PDB entry 4JI3 | X-ray diffraction, 3.35 A resolution | chains A and P of the 21 polymer chains in the assembly

[Chain A]
Molecule: 16S rRNA
Source organism: Thermus thermophilus
Sequence (1522 nucleotides; row label = number of the first residue in the row; note: 42 numbers in that range are skipped by the numbering (no residue carries them; nothing is unmodelled there); a row labelled like 190A-190L holds insertion residues (190A, then the next letters in order); numbering starts at 0):
     0 UUUGUUGGAG AGUUUGAUCC UGGCUCAGGG UGAACGCUGG CGGCGUGCCU AAGACAUGCA
    60 AGUCGUGCGG G
    73 CCGCGGGGUU UU
    88 ACUCCG
    95 UGGUC
   101 AGCGGCGGAC GGGUGAGUAA CGCGUGGGU
  129A G
   130 ACCUACCCGG AAGAGGGGGA CAACCCGGGG AAACUCGGGC UAAUCCCCCA UGUGGACCCG
   190 C
190A-190L CCCUUGGGGUGU
   191 GUCCAAAGGG CUUU
   216 GCCCGCUUCC GGAUGGGCCC GCGUCCCAUC AGCUAGUUGG UGGGGUAAUG GCCCACCAAG
   276 GCGACGACGG GUAGCCGGUC UGAGAGGAUG GCCGGCCACA GGGGCACUGA GACACGGGCC
   336 CCACUCCUAC GGGAGGCAGC AGUUAGGAAU CUUCCGCAAU GGGCGCAAGC CUGACGGAGC
   396 GACGCCGCUU GGAGGAAGAA GCCCUUCGGG GUGUAAACUC CUGAA
   442 CCCGGGACGA AACCCCCGAC GA
   474 GGGGACUGAC GGUACCGGG
   494 GUAAUAGCGC CGGCCAACUC CGUGCCAGCA GCCGCGGUAA UACGGAGGGC GCGAGCGUUA
   554 CCCGGAUUCA CUGGGCGUAA AGGGCGUGUA GGCGGCCUGG GGCGUCCCAU GUGAAAGACC
   614 ACGGCUCAAC CGUGGGGGAG CGUGGGAUAC GCUCAGGCUA GACGGUGGGA GAGGGUGGUG
   674 GAAUUCCCGG AGUAGCGGUG AAAUGCGCAG AUACCGGGAG GAACGCCGAU GGCGAAGGCA
   734 GCCACCUGGU CCACCCGUGA CGCUGAGGCG CGAAAGCGUG GGGAGCAAAC CGGAUUAGAU
   794 ACCCGGGUAG UCCACGCCCU AAACGAUGCG CGCUAGGUCU CUGGGUCU
   848 CCUGGGGGCC GAAGCUAACG CGUUAAGCGC GCCGCCUGGG GAGUACGGCC GCAAGGCUGA
   908 AACUCAAAGG AAUUGACGGG GGCCCGCACA AGCGGUGGAG CAUGUGGUUU AAUUCGAAGX
   968 AACGCGAAGA ACCUUACCAG GCCUUGACAU GCUAGG
 1003A G
  1004 AACCCGGGUG AAAGCCUGGG GUGCCCC
1030A-1030D GCGA
  1031 GGGGAGCCCU AGCACAGGUG CUGCAUGGCC GUCGUCAGCU CGUGCCGUGA GGUGUUGGGU
  1091 UAAGUCCCGC AACGAGCGCA ACCCCCGCCG UUAGUUGCCA GCGGUUCGGC CGGGCACUCU
  1151 AACGGGACUG CCCGCGAAA
  1171 GCGGGAGGAA GGAGGGGACG ACGUCUGGUC AGCAUGGCCC UUACGGCCUG GGCGACACAC
  1231 GUGCUACAAU GCCCACUACA AAGCGAUGCC ACCCGGCAAC GGGGAGCUAA UCGCAAAAAG
  1291 GUGGGCCCAG UUCGGAUUGG GGUCUGCAAC CCGACCCCAU GAAGCCGGAA UCGCUAGUAA
  1351 UCGCGGAUCA G
 1361A C
  1362 CAUGCCGCGG UGAAUACGUU CCCGGGCCUU GUACACACXG CCXGUXACGC CAUGGGAGCG
  1422 GGCUCUACCC GAAGUCGCCG GG
  1446 AGCCUACGGG
  1459 CAGGCGCCGA GGGUAGGGCC CGUGACUGGG GCGAAGUCGU AACAAGGUAG CUGUACCGGA
  1519 AGGUGCGGCU GGAUCCACUC CUUUCU
Unresolved in the structure: 0-4, 1533-1538
Construct notes: conflict C1534 (A2157 in M26923.1), A1535 (C2158 in M26923.1)
Modified positions: PSU (pseudouridine-5'-monophosphate) at position 516, 7MG (7N-methyl-8-hydroguanosine-5'-monophosphate) at position 527, M2G (N2-dimethylguanosine-5'-monophosphate) at position 966, 5MC (5-methylcytidine-5'-monophosphate) at position 967, 2MG (2N-methylguanosine-5'-monophosphate) at position 1207, 5MC (5-methylcytidine-5'-monophosphate) at position 1400, 4OC (4n,o2'-methylcytidine-5'-monophosphate) at position 1402, 5MC (5-methylcytidine-5'-monophosphate) at position 1404, 5MC (5-methylcytidine-5'-monophosphate) at position 1407, UR3 (3-methyluridine-5'-monophoshate) at position 1498, MA6 (6N-dimethyladenosine-5'-monophoshate) at position 1518, MA6 (6N-dimethyladenosine-5'-monophoshate) at position 1519, PSU (pseudouridine-5'-monophosphate) at position 1540, PSU (pseudouridine-5'-monophosphate) at position 1541
Reported in the primary citation:
  - mutagenesis - C1490U: increased growth

[Chain P]
Name: Ribosomal protein S16
Source organism: Thermus thermophilus
UniProtKB: Q5SJH3 (RS16_THET8); residues 1-88 here = UniProt positions 1-88
Sequence (88 residues; numbered 1 to 88; the number before each row is that of its first residue):
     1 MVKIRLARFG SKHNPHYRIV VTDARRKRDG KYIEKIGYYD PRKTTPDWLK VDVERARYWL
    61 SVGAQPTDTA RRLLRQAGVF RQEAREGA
Unresolved in the structure: 84-88

[Chain A / chain P interface]
Pairs across the interface (89):
  C43(A) - Lys12(P)  phosphate contact
  C43(A) - His13(P)  salt bridge to the phosphate
  G44(A) - Lys12(P)  hydrogen bond to the phosphate
  C110(A) - Arg25(P)  hydrogen bond to the sugar
  G111(A) - Arg25(P)  phosphate contact
  G112(A) - Lys27(P)  salt bridge to the phosphate
  A134(A) - Met1(P)  base contact
  A134(A) - Arg25(P)  base contact
  C135(A) - Met1(P)  hydrogen bond to the base
  C136(A) - Met1(P)  sugar contact
  C136(A) - Gly63(P)  hydrogen bond to the sugar
  C136(A) - Gln65(P)  hydrogen bond to the sugar
  C137(A) - Ser61(P)  hydrogen bond to the sugar
  C137(A) - Val62(P)  sugar contact
  C137(A) - Gly63(P)  sugar contact
  G227(A) - Val62(P)  hydrogen bond to the base
  A228(A) - Val2(P)  sugar contact
  A228(A) - Tyr58(P)  sugar contact
  A228(A) - Trp59(P)  sugar contact
  A228(A) - Val62(P)  sugar contact
  U229(A) - Val2(P)  sugar contact
  U229(A) - Asp23(P)  hydrogen bond to the sugar
  U229(A) - Ile33(P)  phosphate contact
  U229(A) - Trp59(P)  phosphate contact
  G230(A) - Asp23(P)  sugar contact
  G230(A) - Arg25(P)  hydrogen bond to the sugar
  G309(A) - Lys27(P)  phosphate contact
  G309(A) - Gly30(P)  phosphate contact
  G309(A) - Lys31(P)  phosphate contact
  G310(A) - Arg26(P)  salt bridge to the phosphate
  G310(A) - Lys27(P)  salt bridge to the phosphate
  G310(A) - Gly30(P)  phosphate contact
  G310(A) - Lys31(P)  hydrogen bond to the phosphate
  C311(A) - Arg26(P)  salt bridge to the phosphate
  A374(A) - Tyr17(P)  hydrogen bond to the sugar
  U375(A) - Leu6(P)  hydrogen bond to the sugar
  U375(A) - Tyr17(P)  hydrogen bond to the sugar
  U375(A) - Arg28(P)  hydrogen bond to the base
  U375(A) - Thr69(P)  hydrogen bond to the phosphate
  G376(A) - Arg5(P)  hydrogen bond to the phosphate
  G376(A) - Leu6(P)  hydrogen bond to the phosphate
  G376(A) - Arg28(P)  sugar contact
  G376(A) - Thr67(P)  hydrogen bond to the phosphate
  G377(A) - Lys3(P)  salt bridge to the phosphate
  G377(A) - Arg5(P)  salt bridge to the phosphate
  G377(A) - Ala24(P)  sugar contact
  G377(A) - Thr67(P)  phosphate contact
  C390(A) - Arg28(P)  hydrogen bond to the phosphate
  G391(A) - Arg8(P)  sugar contact
  G391(A) - Arg28(P)  salt bridge to the phosphate
  G392(A) - Arg8(P)  salt bridge to the phosphate
  G392(A) - Lys12(P)  phosphate contact
  G392(A) - His13(P)  salt bridge to the phosphate
  A393(A) - Lys12(P)  salt bridge to the phosphate
  A393(A) - His13(P)  salt bridge to the phosphate
  C449(A) - Arg42(P)  hydrogen bond to the base
  G450(A) - Pro15(P)  sugar contact
  G450(A) - Pro41(P)  sugar contact
  G450(A) - Arg42(P)  sugar contact
  G450(A) - Lys43(P)  salt bridge to the phosphate
  A452(A) - Lys43(P)  salt bridge to the phosphate
  A452(A) - Arg72(P)  hydrogen bond to the base
  A453(A) - Asp68(P)  hydrogen bond to the sugar
  A453(A) - Arg72(P)  sugar contact
  G462(A) - Gln82(P)  hydrogen bond to the base
  A463(A) - Arg75(P)  salt bridge to the phosphate
  A463(A) - Phe80(P)  phosphate contact
  A463(A) - Arg81(P)  phosphate contact
  A463(A) - Gln82(P)  hydrogen bond to the sugar
  G474(A) - Arg75(P)  salt bridge to the phosphate
  G474(A) - Phe80(P)  phosphate contact
  G474(A) - Arg81(P)  hydrogen bond to the phosphate
  G475(A) - Arg81(P)  salt bridge to the phosphate
  A607(A) - Lys31(P)  base contact
  A608(A) - Arg18(P)  hydrogen bond to the sugar
  A609(A) - Arg18(P)  salt bridge to the phosphate
  G616(A) - Thr45(P)  sugar contact
  G617(A) - Thr44(P)  sugar contact
  G617(A) - Thr45(P)  sugar contact
  C623(A) - Ser11(P)  hydrogen bond to the sugar
  C624(A) - Phe9(P)  phosphate contact
  C624(A) - Ser11(P)  sugar contact
  C624(A) - Asn14(P)  sugar contact
  G625(A) - Phe9(P)  phosphate contact
  G625(A) - His16(P)  sugar contact
  U626(A) - Arg18(P)  salt bridge to the phosphate
  U626(A) - Lys35(P)  salt bridge to the phosphate
  U626(A) - Tyr38(P)  phosphate contact
  G627(A) - Lys35(P)  salt bridge to the phosphate
Also at the interface, not in a pair above, chain A (46 interface residues in all): G378, A451, C454, C483
Also at the interface, not in a pair above, chain P (52 interface residues in all): Ala7, Gly10, Asp29, Tyr32, Tyr39, Lys50, Glu83

[In short]
The interface between chain A and chain P involves 46 residues on one side and 52 on the other, with 27
hydrogen bonds and 21 salt bridges. Polar pairs include C135(A)-Met1(P), G227(A)-Val62(P) and
U375(A)-Arg28(P). From the paper: C1490U of chain A increases growth.
Here chain A is 16S rRNA and chain P is Ribosomal protein S16, both from Thermus thermophilus. Entry 4JI3
(Crystal Structure of 30S ribosomal subunit from Thermus thermophilus) was determined by X-ray diffraction,
deposited together with 4JI0, 4JI1, 4JI2, 4JI4, 4JI5, 4JI6, 4JI7 and 4JI8.
